PDB entry 7TK3 | electron microscopy, 6.30 A resolution (low resolution: residue-level contacts below are approximate; hydrogen-bond / salt-bridge calls are withheld) | chains B and E of the 27 polymer chains in the assembly

Chain B:
Name: ATP synthase subunit alpha
From: Saccharomyces cerevisiae
UniProt: P07251 (ATPA_YEAST); residues 1-510 here correspond to UniProt positions 36-545 (UniProt number = residue number + 35)
Amino-acid sequence (510 residues; each row starts with the number of its first residue):
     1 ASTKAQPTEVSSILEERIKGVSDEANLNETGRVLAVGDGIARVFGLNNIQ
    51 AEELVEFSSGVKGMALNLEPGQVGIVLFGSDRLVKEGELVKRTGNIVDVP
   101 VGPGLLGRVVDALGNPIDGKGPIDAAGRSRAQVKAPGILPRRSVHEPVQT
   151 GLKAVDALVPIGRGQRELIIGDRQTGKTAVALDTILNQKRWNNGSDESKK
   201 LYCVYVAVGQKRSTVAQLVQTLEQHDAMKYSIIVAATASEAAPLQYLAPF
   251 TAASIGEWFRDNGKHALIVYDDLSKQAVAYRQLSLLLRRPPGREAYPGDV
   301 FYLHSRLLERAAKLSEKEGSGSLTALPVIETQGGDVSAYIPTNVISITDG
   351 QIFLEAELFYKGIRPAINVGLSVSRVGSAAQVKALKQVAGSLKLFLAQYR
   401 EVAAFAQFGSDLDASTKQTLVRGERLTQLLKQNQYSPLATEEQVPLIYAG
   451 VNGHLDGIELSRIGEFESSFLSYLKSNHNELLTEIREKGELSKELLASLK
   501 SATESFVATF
Disordered / not traced: 1-2, 408-409, 510
Swiss-Prot annotation at these positions:
  - binding site (ATP): Gly171 to Thr178
  - site: Ser372 (Required for activity)
  - modified residue (Phosphoserine): Ser22, Ser143

Chain E:
Name: ATP synthase subunit beta
From: Saccharomyces cerevisiae
Notes: EC 7.1.2.2
UniProt: P00830 (ATPB_YEAST); residues 1-478 here correspond to UniProt positions 34-511 (UniProt number = residue number + 33)
Amino-acid sequence (478 residues; numbered 1 to 478; the number before each row is that of its first residue):
     1 ASAAQSTPITGKVTAVIGAIVDVHFEQSELPAILNALEIKTPQGKLVLEV
    51 AQHLGENTVRTIAMDGTEGLVRGEKVLDTGGPISVPVGRETLGRIINVIG
   101 EPIDERGPIKSKLRKPIHADPPSFAEQSTSAEILETGIKVVDLLAPYARG
   151 GKIGLFGGAGVGKTVFIQELINNIAKAHGGFSVFTGVGERTREGNDLYRE
   201 MKETGVINLEGESKVALVFGQMNEPPGARARVALTGLTIAEYFRDEEGQD
   251 VLLFIDNIFRFTQAGSEVSALLGRIPSAVGYQPTLATDMGLLQERITTTK
   301 KGSVTSVQAVYVPADDLTDPAPATTFAHLDATTVLSRGISELGIYPAVDP
   351 LDSKSRLLDAAVVGQEHYDVASKVQETLQTYKSLQDIIAILGMDELSEQD
   401 KLTVERARKIQRFLSQPFAVAEVFTGIPGKLVRLKDTVASFKAVLEGKYD
   451 NIPEHAFYMVGGIEDVVAKAEKLAAEAN
Disordered / not traced: 1-7, 476-478
Swiss-Prot annotation at these positions:
  - binding site (ATP): Gly157 to Thr164
  - modified residue: Thr79 (Phosphothreonine), Thr204 (Phosphothreonine), Ser340 (Phosphoserine)

Chain B / chain E interface:
Contacting residue pairs (7; chain B residue first):
  Ala35(B) - His53(E)
  Val36(B) - His53(E)
  Arg82(B) - Ile33(E)
  Ser213(B) - Ser128(E)
  Ala216(B) - Thr129(E)
  Gln217(B) - Thr129(E)
  Gln282(B) - Pro283(E)
Other interface residues (no listed pair), chain B (8 interface residues in all): Ala238
Other interface residues (no listed pair), chain E (8 interface residues in all): Gln52, Gly55, Gly290

In short:
The chain B/chain E interface involves 8 residues from each chain. From UniProt: 8 ATP-binding residues on
chain B; 8 ATP-binding residues on chain E.
Chain B is ATP synthase subunit alpha and chain E is ATP synthase subunit beta, both from Saccharomyces
cerevisiae; the structure, Yeast ATP synthase State 1binding(b) with 10 mM ATP backbone model, was determined
by electron microscopy (same publication as 7TJS, 7TJT, 7TJU, 7TJV, 7TJW, 7TJX and 30 further entries).
